Entry 4WKN (X-ray diffraction, 2.00 A resolution); this record covers chain A.

[Chain A]
Name: Aminodeoxyfutalosine nucleosidase
Organism: Helicobacter pylori
Notes: EC 3.2.2.9
UniProt: Q9ZMY2 (MQMTN_HELPJ); residue numbers follow UniProt; this construct covers 2-230
Chain sequence (245 residues; row label = number of the first residue in the row; numbers below 1 keep their minus sign (Met-14 is residue -14)):
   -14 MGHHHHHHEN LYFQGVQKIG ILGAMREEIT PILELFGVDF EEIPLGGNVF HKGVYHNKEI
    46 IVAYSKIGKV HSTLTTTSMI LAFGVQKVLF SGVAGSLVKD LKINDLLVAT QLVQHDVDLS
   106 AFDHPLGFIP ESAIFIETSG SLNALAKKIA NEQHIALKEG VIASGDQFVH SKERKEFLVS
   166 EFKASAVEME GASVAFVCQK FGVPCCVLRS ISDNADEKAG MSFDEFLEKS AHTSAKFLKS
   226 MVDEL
Unresolved in the structure: -14 to 0
Construct notes: initiating methionine (-14); expression tag (-13 to 1)
Residues lining bound ligands: TDI ((3R,4S)-1-[(4-amino-5H-pyrrolo[3,2-d]pyrimidin-7-yl)methyl]-4-[(methylsulfanyl)methyl]pyrrolidin-3-ol): Ala9, Met10, Glu13, Ile52, Val78, Ala79, Gly80, Leu104, Phe107, Gln152, Phe153, Val154, Val172, Glu173, Met174, Glu175, Arg194, Ser197, Asp198, Ala200, Ala204, Phe208

[Summary]
Ligands of chain A: compound TDI.
Chain A is Aminodeoxyfutalosine nucleosidase (Helicobacter pylori); the structure, Crystal structure of
Helicobacter pylori 5'-methylthioadenosine/S-adenosyl homocysteine nucleosidase (MTAN) complexed with
methylthio-DADMe-Immucillin-A, was determined by X-ray diffraction together with 4WKO, 4WKP, 4YNB and 4YO8
from the same study.
